5S60 - chains B and E of the 6 polymer chains in the assembly; structure by X-ray diffraction, 2.30 A resolution.

Chain B:
Name: Tubulin beta-2B chain
Organism: Bos taurus
Reference sequence: Q6B856 (TBB2B_BOVIN); the author numbering skips numbers that UniProt does not, so the offset changes along the chain: 1-42 = UniProt 1-42; 45-360 = UniProt 43-358; 369-455 = UniProt 359-445
Amino-acid sequence (445 residues; each row starts with the number of its first residue; note: 10 numbers in that range are skipped by the numbering (no residue carries them; nothing is unmodelled there)):
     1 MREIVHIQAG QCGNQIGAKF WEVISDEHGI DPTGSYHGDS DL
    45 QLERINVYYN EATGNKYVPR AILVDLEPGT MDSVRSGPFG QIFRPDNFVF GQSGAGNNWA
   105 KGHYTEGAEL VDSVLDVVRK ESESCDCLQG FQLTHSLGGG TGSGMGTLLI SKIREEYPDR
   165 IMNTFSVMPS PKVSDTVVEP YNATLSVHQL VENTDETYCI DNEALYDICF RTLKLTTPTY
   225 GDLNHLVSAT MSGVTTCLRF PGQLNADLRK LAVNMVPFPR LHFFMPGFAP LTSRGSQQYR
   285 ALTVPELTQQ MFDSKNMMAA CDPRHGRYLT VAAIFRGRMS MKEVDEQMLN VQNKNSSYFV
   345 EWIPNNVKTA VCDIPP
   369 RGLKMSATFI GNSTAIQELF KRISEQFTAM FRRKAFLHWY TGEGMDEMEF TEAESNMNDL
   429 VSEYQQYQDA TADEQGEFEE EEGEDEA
Disordered / not traced: 279-280, 439-455
Bound ions: Mg2+: Gln-11 (together with GDP); Ca2+ near Glu-113 (its only coordinating residue here)
Residues lining bound ligands:
  - GDP (guanosine-5'-diphosphate): Gly-10, Gln-11, Cys-12, Gln-15, Ile-16, Ala-99, Asn-101, Ser-140, Gly-142, Gly-143, Gly-144, Thr-145, Gly-146, Ser-147, Val-171, Pro-173, Val-177, Asp-179, Glu-183, Asn-206, Leu-209, Tyr-224, Leu-227, Asn-228
  - X1G (N-[(2H-1,3-benzodioxol-5-yl)methyl]-3-methylbutanamide): Val-177, Tyr-210, Pro-222, Thr-223, Tyr-224, Leu-227
UniProt features mapped onto this chain:
  - motif: Met-1 to Ile-4 (MREI motif)
  - binding site (GTP): Gln-11, Glu-71, Ser-140, Gly-144, Thr-145, Gly-146, Asn-206, Asn-228
  - binding site (Mg(2+)): Glu-71
  - modified residue: Ser-40 (Phosphoserine), Thr-57 (Phosphothreonine), Lys-60 (N6-acetyllysine), Ser-174 (Phosphoserine), Thr-287 (Phosphothreonine), Thr-292 (Phosphothreonine), Arg-320 (Omega-N-methylarginine), Glu-448 (5-glutamyl polyglutamate)
  - cross-link (Glycyl lysine isopeptide (Lys-Gly)): Lys-60 (interchain with G-Cter in ubiquitin), Lys-326 (interchain with G-Cter in ubiquitin)

Chain E:
Name: Stathmin-4
Organism: Rattus norvegicus
Reference sequence: P63043 (STMN4_RAT); residues 5-145 here correspond to UniProt positions 49-189 (UniProt number = residue number + 44)
Amino-acid sequence (143 residues; numbered 3 to 145; the number before each row is that of its first residue):
     3 MADMEVIELN KCTSGQSFEV ILKPPSFDGV PEFNASLPRR RDPSLEEIQK KLEAAEERRK
    63 YQEAELLKHL AEKREHEREV IQKAIEENNN FIKMAKEKLA QKMESNKENR EAHLAAMLER
   123 LQEKDKHAEE VRKNKELKEE ASR
Disordered / not traced: 3-5, 29-43, 144-145
Differences from the reference sequence: initiating methionine (3); expression tag (4)
UniProt features mapped onto this chain:
  - modified residue: Ser-46 (Phosphoserine)

Interface between chain B and chain E:
Pairs across the interface - 25 pairs, chain B then chain E:
  His-107(B) with Lys-75(E), hydrogen bond
  Tyr-108(B) with His-78(E), hydrogen bond; Glu-79(E); Val-82(E), hydrophobic; Ile-83(E)
  Leu-152(B) with Glu-79(E)
  Ser-155(B) with Leu-72(E); Lys-75(E); Arg-76(E), hydrogen bond
  Lys-156(B) with Arg-76(E); Glu-79(E), salt bridge
  Arg-158(B) with Leu-68(E)
  Glu-159(B) with Leu-69(E); Leu-72(E); Arg-76(E), salt bridge
  Pro-162(B) with Glu-65(E)
  Gln-193(B) with Lys-75(E)
  Thr-409(B) with Glu-89(E)
  Glu-411(B) with Val-82(E); Ala-86(E)
  Gly-412(B) with Val-82(E); Lys-85(E); Ala-86(E)
  Met-413(B) with Val-82(E)
  Glu-417(B) with His-78(E), salt bridge
Interface residues without a listed pair, chain B (17 interface residues in all): Thr-109, Gly-410, Asp-414

Summary:
17 residues of chain B face 13 of chain E across their interface; the contacts include 3 hydrogen bonds and 3
salt bridges. Polar pairs include Lys-156(B)/Glu-79(E), Glu-159(B)/Arg-76(E) and Glu-417(B)/His-78(E). Ligands
of chain B: GDP and compound X1G.
Here chain B is Tubulin beta-2B chain (Bos taurus) and chain E is Stathmin-4 (Rattus norvegicus). Entry 5S60
(Tubulin-Z27695365-complex) was determined by X-ray diffraction, deposited together with 5S4L, 5S4M, 5S4N,
5S4O, 5S4P, 5S4Q and 52 further entries.
